PDB entry 6LZG | X-ray diffraction, 2.50 A resolution | chains A and B

# Chain A
Name: Angiotensin-converting enzyme 2
From: Homo sapiens
Notes: EC 3.4.17.23, 3.4.17.-
UniProt: Q9BYF1 (ACE2_HUMAN); residues 19-614 here = UniProt positions 19-614
Amino-acid sequence (596 residues; each row starts with the number of its first residue):
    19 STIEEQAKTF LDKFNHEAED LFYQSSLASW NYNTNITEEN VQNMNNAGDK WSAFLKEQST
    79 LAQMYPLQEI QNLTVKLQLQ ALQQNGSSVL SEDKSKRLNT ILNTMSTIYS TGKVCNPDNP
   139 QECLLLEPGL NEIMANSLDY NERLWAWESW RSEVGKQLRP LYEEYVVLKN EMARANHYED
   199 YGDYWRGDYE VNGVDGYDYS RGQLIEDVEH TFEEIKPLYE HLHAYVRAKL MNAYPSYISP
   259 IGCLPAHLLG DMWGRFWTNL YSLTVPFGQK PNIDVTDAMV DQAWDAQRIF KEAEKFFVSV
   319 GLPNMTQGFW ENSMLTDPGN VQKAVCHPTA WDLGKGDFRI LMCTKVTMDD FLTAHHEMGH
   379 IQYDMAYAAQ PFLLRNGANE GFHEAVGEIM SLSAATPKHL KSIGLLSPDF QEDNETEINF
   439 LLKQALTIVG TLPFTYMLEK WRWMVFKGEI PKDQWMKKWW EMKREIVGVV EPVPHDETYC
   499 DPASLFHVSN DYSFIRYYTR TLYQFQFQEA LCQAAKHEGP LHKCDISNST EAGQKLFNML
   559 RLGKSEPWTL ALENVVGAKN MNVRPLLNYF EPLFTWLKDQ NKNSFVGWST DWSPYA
Disulfides: Cys133-Cys141, Cys344-Cys361, Cys530-Cys542
Covalently attached groups: N-acetylglucosamine (NAG) linked to Asn53, Asn90, Asn322
Ion coordination: Zn2+: His374, His378, Glu402
Swiss-Prot annotation at these positions:
  - region (Interaction with SARS-CoV spike glycoprotein): Asp30 to Tyr41, Met82 to Pro84, Lys353 to Arg357
  - active site: Glu375 (Proton acceptor), His505 (Proton donor)
  - binding site (chloride): Arg169, Trp477, Lys481
  - binding site (substrate): Arg273, His345, Pro346, Tyr515
  - binding site (Zn(2+)): His374, His378, Glu402
  - glycosylation (N-linked (GlcNAc...) asparagine): Asn53, Asn90, Asn103, Asn322, Asn432, Asn546
What the authors report for this chain:
  - mutagenesis - K353A: abolished binding to Spike protein S1 (chain B)

# Chain B
Name: Spike protein S1
From: Severe acute respiratory syndrome coronavirus 2
UniProt: P0DTC2 (SPIKE_SARS2); residues 319-527 here = UniProt positions 319-527
Amino-acid sequence (209 residues; numbered 319 to 527; the number before each row is that of its first residue):
   319 RVQPTESIVR FPNITNLCPF GEVFNATRFA SVYAWNRKRI SNCVADYSVL YNSASFSTFK
   379 CYGVSPTKLN DLCFTNVYAD SFVIRGDEVR QIAPGQTGKI ADYNYKLPDD FTGCVIAWNS
   439 NNLDSKVGGN YNYLYRLFRK SNLKPFERDI STEIYQAGST PCNGVEGFNC YFPLQSYGFQ
   499 PTNGVGYQPY RVVVLSFELL HAPATVCGP
Unresolved in the structure: 319-332
Disulfides: Cys336-Cys361, Cys379-Cys432, Cys391-Cys525, Cys480-Cys488
Covalently attached groups: N-acetylglucosamine (NAG) linked to Asn343
Swiss-Prot annotation at these positions:
  - region: Arg403 to Asp405 (Integrin-binding motif), Asn448 to Phe456 (Immunodominant HLA epitope recognized by the CD8+)
  - glycosylation: Thr323 (O-linked (GalNAc) threonine), Ser325 (O-linked (HexNAc...) serine), Asn331 (N-linked (GlcNAc...) (complex) asparagine), Asn343 (N-linked (GlcNAc...) (complex) asparagine)
What the authors report for this chain:
  - post-translational modification sites: Asn343

# Chain A / chain B interface
Pairs across the interface (40; chain A residue first):
  Ser19(A) - Ala475(B)  hydrogen bond (side chain-backbone)
  Ser19(A) - Gly476(B)
  Gln24(A) - Ala475(B)
  Gln24(A) - Asn487(B)  hydrogen bond
  Thr27(A) - Phe456(B)
  Thr27(A) - Ala475(B)
  Thr27(A) - Tyr489(B)
  Phe28(A) - Tyr489(B)
  Asp30(A) - Lys417(B)  salt bridge
  Asp30(A) - Phe456(B)
  Lys31(A) - Phe456(B)
  Lys31(A) - Phe490(B)
  His34(A) - Tyr453(B)
  His34(A) - Leu455(B)
  His34(A) - Gln493(B)
  Glu35(A) - Gln493(B)  hydrogen bond
  Glu37(A) - Tyr505(B)
  Asp38(A) - Tyr449(B)  hydrogen bond
  Asp38(A) - Gly496(B)
  Asp38(A) - Gln498(B)
  Tyr41(A) - Gln498(B)
  Tyr41(A) - Thr500(B)  hydrogen bond
  Tyr41(A) - Asn501(B)  hydrogen bond
  Gln42(A) - Gly446(B)
  Gln42(A) - Tyr449(B)  hydrogen bond
  Gln42(A) - Gln498(B)  hydrogen bond
  Leu45(A) - Gln498(B)
  Met82(A) - Phe486(B)  hydrophobic
  Tyr83(A) - Phe486(B)
  Tyr83(A) - Asn487(B)  hydrogen bond
  Tyr83(A) - Tyr489(B)
  Asn330(A) - Thr500(B)
  Lys353(A) - Gly496(B)  hydrogen bond (side chain-backbone)
  Lys353(A) - Asn501(B)
  Lys353(A) - Gly502(B)  hydrogen bond (backbone-backbone)
  Lys353(A) - Tyr505(B)
  Gly354(A) - Gly502(B)
  Gly354(A) - Tyr505(B)
  Asp355(A) - Thr500(B)
  Arg357(A) - Thr500(B)
Also at the interface, not in a pair above, chain A (22 interface residues in all): Leu79, Arg393
Also at the interface, not in a pair above, chain B (21 interface residues in all): Tyr473, Glu484
From the paper, about this interface:
  - residue pairs: Ser19(A)-Ala475(B) (hydrogen bond), Gln24(A)-Asn487(B) (hydrogen bond), Phe28(A)-Tyr489(B) (hydrophobic contact), Asp30(A)-Lys417(B) (salt bridge), Lys31(A)-Glu484(B), His34(A)-Tyr453(B), Glu35(A)-Gln493(B), Asp38(A)-Tyr449(B), Tyr41(A)-Thr500(B), Gln42(A)-Gln498(B), Leu79(A)-Phe486(B) (hydrophobic contact), Met82(A)-Phe486(B) (hydrophobic contact), Tyr83(A)-Phe486(B) (pi stacking), Tyr83(A)-Asn487(B), Lys353(A)-Tyr505(B), Asp355(A)-Thr500(B), Gly446(B)-Gln42(A) (hydrogen bond), Tyr449(B)-Gln42(A) (hydrogen bond), Leu455(B)-His34(A), Phe456(B)-Thr27(A), Gln493(B)-His34(A), Gly496(B)-Lys353(A) (hydrogen bond), Gly496(B)-Asp38(A), Gln498(B)-Tyr41(A), Thr500(B)-Asn330(A), Asn501(B)-Tyr41(A), Asn501(B)-Lys353(A), Gly502(B)-Lys353(A) (hydrogen bond), Tyr505(B)-Glu37(A)

# Overview
Chain A and chain B form an interface of 22 and 21 residues respectively; the contacts include 11 hydrogen
bonds and 1 salt bridge. Polar contacts include Asp30(A)-Lys417(B), Ser19(A)-Ala475(B) and Gln24(A)-Asn487(B).
The authors report hydrogen bonds between Ser19(A) and Ala475(B), Gln24(A) and Asn487(B) and Gly446(B) and
Gln42(A) among others; hydrophobic contacts between Phe28(A) and Tyr489(B), Leu79(A) and Phe486(B) and
Met82(A) and Phe486(B); a salt bridge between Asp30(A) and Lys417(B). From the paper: K353A of chain A
abolishes binding to Spike protein S1 (chain B); a modification site at Asn343(B).
Chain A is Angiotensin-converting enzyme 2 (Homo sapiens) and chain B is Spike protein S1 (Severe acute
respiratory syndrome coronavirus 2); the structure, Structure of novel coronavirus spike receptor-binding
domain complexed with its receptor ACE2, was determined by X-ray diffraction.
